Entry 6NRG (X-ray diffraction, 1.70 A resolution); this record covers chain A.

# Chain A
Name: Poly [ADP-ribose] polymerase 1
Organism: Homo sapiens
Notes: EC 2.4.2.30, 2.4.2.-; fragment: ADP-ribosyltransferase (ART) domain
UniProt: P09874 (PARP1_HUMAN); residue numbers follow UniProt; this construct covers 788-1012
Amino-acid sequence (271 residues; row label = number of the first residue in the row):
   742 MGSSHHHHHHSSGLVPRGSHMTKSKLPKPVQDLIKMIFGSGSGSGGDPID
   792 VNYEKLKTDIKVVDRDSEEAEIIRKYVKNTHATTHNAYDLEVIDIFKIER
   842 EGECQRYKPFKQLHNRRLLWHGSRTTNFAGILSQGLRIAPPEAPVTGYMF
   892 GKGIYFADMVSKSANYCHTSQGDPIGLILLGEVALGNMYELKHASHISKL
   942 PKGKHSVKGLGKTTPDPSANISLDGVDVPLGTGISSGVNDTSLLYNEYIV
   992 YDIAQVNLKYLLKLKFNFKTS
Unresolved in the structure: 742-763, 781-787, 1011-1012
Disulfides: Cys845 forms a disulfide with the same residue of a neighbouring copy of this chain
Differences from the reference sequence: initiating methionine (742); expression tag (743-787)
Small-molecule neighbours: KYY (2-{[3-fluoro-4-(1H-tetrazol-5-yl)phenyl]methyl}-3-hydroxy-1-benzofuran-7-carboxamide): Trp861, His862, Gly863, Arg865, Thr887, Gly888, Tyr889, Tyr896, Phe897, Ala898, Lys903, Ser904, Tyr907, Glu988
UniProt features mapped onto this chain:
  - active site: Glu988 (For poly [ADP-ribose] polymerase activity)
  - binding site (NAD(+)): His862 to Ser864, Gly871, Arg878, Ser904
  - mutagenesis: Leu797 (L797P: 1.5% of wild-type activity), His826 (H826A: Strongly reduced serine ADP-ribosylation, caused by abolished interaction with HPF1; H826E: Decreased polymerase activity, leading to the production of short poly-ADP-ribose chains), Pro850 to Phe851 (Abolished interaction with TIMELESS), His862 (H862A: Poly-ADP-ribosyltransferase activity is impaired while mono-ADP-ribosyltransferase activity is not affected; produces a mixture of short and mono ADP-ribose chains), Arg865 (R865A: Increased affinity for DNA damage sites), Asn868 (N868S: 4% of wild-type activity), Ala870 (A870S/L: Increased DNA-independent poly-ADP-ribosyltransferase activity), Gly871 (G871L: Increased DNA-independent poly-ADP-ribosyltransferase activity; G871S: Does not affect DNA-independent poly-ADP-ribosyltransferase activity), Pro882 (P882G: Does not affect DNA-independent poly-ADP-ribosyltransferase activity), Glu883 to Thr887 (Does not affect DNA-independent poly-ADP-ribosyltransferase activity), Glu883 (E883Q: Does not affect ADP-ribosyltransferase activity), Pro885 (P885G/S: Does not affect DNA-independent poly-ADP-ribosyltransferase activity), 12 further mutagenesis entries in UniProt
What the authors report for this chain:
  - binding site for KYY: Gly863, Arg865, Ser904, Glu988
  - catalytic residues: Glu988 (citing earlier work)

# Summary
Bound to chain A: compound KYY. Curated annotation (UniProt) lists active-site residue Glu988, 6 NAD+-binding
residues and 27 mutagenesis sites. The paper reports the catalytic residue Glu988; a binding site for KYY at
Gly863, Arg865 and Ser904 among others.
Chain A is Poly [ADP-ribose] polymerase 1 (Homo sapiens); the structure, Crystal Structure of human PARP-1 ART
domain bound to inhibitor UTT57, was determined by X-ray diffraction, deposited together with 6NRF, 6NRH, 6NRI
and 6NRJ.
